Entry 9J8N (electron microscopy, 7.14 A resolution (low resolution: residue-level contacts below are approximate; hydrogen-bond / salt-bridge calls are withheld)); this record covers chains i and o of the 32 polymer chains in the assembly.

[Chain i]
Molecule: 193-nt DNA strand
Organism: synthetic construct
Sequence (193 nucleotides; row label = number of the first residue in the row):
     1 ATCGGACCCTATCGCGAGCCAGGCCTGAGAATCCGGTGCCGAGGCCGCTC
    51 AATTGGTCGTAGACAGCTCTAGCACCGCTTAAACGCACGTACGCGCTGTC
   101 CCCCGCGTTTTAACCGCCAAGGGGATTACTCCCTAGTCTCCAGGCACGTG
   151 TCAGATATATACATCCAGGCCTTGTGTCGCGAAATTCATAGAT
Not modelled in the structure: 1, 191-193

[Chain o]
Protein: Barrier-to-autointegration factor
Organism: Homo sapiens
UniProt: O75531 (BAF_HUMAN); numbering as in UniProt (aligned over 1-89)
Amino-acid sequence (93 residues; row label = number of the first residue in the row; numbers below 1 keep their minus sign (Gly-3 is residue -3)):
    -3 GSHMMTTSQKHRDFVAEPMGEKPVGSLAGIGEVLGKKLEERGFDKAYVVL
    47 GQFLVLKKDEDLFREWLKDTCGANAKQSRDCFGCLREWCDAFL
Not modelled in the structure: -3 to 1
Sequence notes: expression tag (-3 to 0)
UniProt features mapped onto this chain:
  - modified residue: Met1 (N-acetylmethionine), Thr2 (Microbial infection: Phosphothreonine), Thr3 (Microbial infection: Phosphothreonine), Ser4 (Phosphoserine)
  - natural variant: Ala12 (A12T: In NGPS)
  - mutagenesis: Thr2 to Ser4 (95% nuclear localization. Loss of BAF phosphorylation and ability to suppress vaccinia virus DNA replication; 85% cytoplasmic localization), Thr2 to Thr3 (No effect on the initial rate of phosphorylation but a second slow phase of phosphorylation is absent), Ser4 (S4A: Delayed phosphorylation with a 10-fold decrease in the initial phosphorylation rate. 71% loss of binding to lamin A; S4D: 75% cytoplasmic localization ...), Lys6 (K6A: Complete loss of LEMD3/MAN1 and histone H1/H3 binding; K6E: Complete loss of dsDNA and LEMD3/MAN1 binding), Arg8 (R8A: Enhances histone H1/H3 binding; R8E: Complete loss of LEMD3/MAN1 binding), Asp9 (D9A: Reduces binding to dsDNA, LEMD3/MAN1 and histone H1/H3. Reduced interaction with PARP1), Pro14 (P14A: No effect on LEMD3/MAN1 and enhances histone H1/H3 binding), Lys18 (K18A: No effect on histone H1/H3 binding), Gly25 (G25E: Complete loss of dsDNA, EMD, histone H1/H3 and LEMD3/MAN1 binding; G25Q: Complete loss of EMD binding and reduces dsDNA binding), Ile26 (I26A: Reduces histone H1/H3 and LEMD3/MAN1 binding. Fails to promote HIV-1 genome integration; I26K: Fails to promote HIV-1 genome integration), Gly27 (G27E: Fails to bind dsDNA; G27Q: Reduces binding to dsDNA), Val29 (V29A: No effect on histone H1/H3 binding), 17 further mutagenesis entries in UniProt
From the paper describing this entry:
  - post-translational modification sites: Ser4 (citing earlier work)
  - mutagenesis - S4E: decreased binding to nucleosome
  - mutagenesis - S4E: decreased binding to Lamin-A/C

[How chain i and chain o interact]
Residue-residue contacts - 16 pairs, chain i then chain o:
  DC171(i) - Gln73(o)
  DT172(i) - Gly25(o)
  DT172(i) - Ile26(o)
  DT172(i) - Gly27(o)
  DT172(i) - Glu28(o)
  DT172(i) - Leu30(o)
  DT172(i) - Lys72(o)
  DT172(i) - Gln73(o)
  DT173(i) - Ser4(o)
  DT173(i) - Lys6(o)
  DT173(i) - Ala24(o)
  DT173(i) - Gly25(o)
  DT173(i) - Ile26(o)
  DG174(i) - Ser4(o)
  DG174(i) - Gln5(o)
  DG174(i) - Lys6(o)
Other interface residues (no listed pair), chain o (12 interface residues in all): Val29

[Summary]
4 residues of chain i and 12 residues of chain o are in contact. From UniProt: 29 mutagenesis sites on chain
o. The paper reports that S4E of chain o reduces binding to nucleosome; a modification site at Ser4(o).
Here chain i is a 193-nt DNA strand (synthetic construct) and chain o is Barrier-to-autointegration factor
(Homo sapiens). Entry 9J8N (Cryo-EM structure of BAF-Lamin A/C IgF-nucleosome complex (Low mobility complex))
was determined by electron microscopy (same publication as 9J8O).
